PDB entry 8Z2K | X-ray diffraction, 2.20 A resolution | chain A

== Chain A ==
Protein: Alpha/beta hydrolase family protein
From: Saccharomonospora viridis
Notes: EC 3.1.1.74
UniProtKB: W0TJ64 (W0TJ64_9PSEU); residue numbers follow UniProt; this construct covers 47-304
Chain sequence (260 residues; numbered 45 to 304; the number before each row is that of its first residue):
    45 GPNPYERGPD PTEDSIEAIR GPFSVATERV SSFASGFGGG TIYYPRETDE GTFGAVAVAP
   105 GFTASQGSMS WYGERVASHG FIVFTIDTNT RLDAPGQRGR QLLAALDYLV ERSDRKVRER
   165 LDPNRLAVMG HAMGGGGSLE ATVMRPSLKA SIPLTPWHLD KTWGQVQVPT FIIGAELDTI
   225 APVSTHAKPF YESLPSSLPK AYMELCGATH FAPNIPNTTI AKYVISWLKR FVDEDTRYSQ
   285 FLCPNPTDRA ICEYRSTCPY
Not modelled in the structure: 45-48
Disulfide bonds: Cys-250/Cys-296, Cys-287/Cys-302
Differences from the reference sequence: expression tag (45-46); engineered mutation His-123 (Gln in W0TJ64), Ala-138 (Gln in W0TJ64), Ala-176 (Ser in W0TJ64), His-202 (Asn in W0TJ64), Pro-226 (Ser in W0TJ64), Ser-228 (Arg in W0TJ64), Cys-250 (Asp in W0TJ64), Cys-296 (Glu in W0TJ64)
Metal / ion sites: Ca2+: Ser-76, Ala-78, Phe-81
Small-molecule neighbours: A1L0O (4-[oxidanyl(2-phenylmethoxyethoxy)phosphoryl]benzoic acid): Gly-105, Phe-106, Thr-107, Ala-108, Ser-112, His-175, Ala-176, Met-177, Trp-201, Ile-224, His-254, Phe-255, Asn-258

== Overview ==
Bound to chain A: compound A1L0O. The Ca2+ site is built by Ser-76, Ala-78 and Phe-81.
Chain A is Alpha/beta hydrolase family protein (Saccharomonospora viridis); the structure, Substrate analog
a013 bound form of PET-degrading cutinase mutant Cut190**SS_S176A, was determined by X-ray diffraction,
deposited together with 8Z2G, 8Z2H, 8Z2I and 8Z2J.
